Entry 5VQV (X-ray diffraction, 2.58 A resolution); this record covers chains A and B.

[Chain A]
Molecule: Reverse transcriptase/ribonuclease H
Source organism: Human immunodeficiency virus type 1 group M subtype B (isolate BH10)
Notes: EC 2.7.7.49, 2.7.7.7, 3.1.26.13; fragment: p66
UniProt: P03366 (POL_HV1B1); residues 1-555 here correspond to UniProt positions 600-1154 (UniProt number = residue number + 599)
Sequence (557 residues; numbered -1 to 555; the number before each row is that of its first residue; numbers below 1 keep their minus sign (Met-1 is residue -1)):
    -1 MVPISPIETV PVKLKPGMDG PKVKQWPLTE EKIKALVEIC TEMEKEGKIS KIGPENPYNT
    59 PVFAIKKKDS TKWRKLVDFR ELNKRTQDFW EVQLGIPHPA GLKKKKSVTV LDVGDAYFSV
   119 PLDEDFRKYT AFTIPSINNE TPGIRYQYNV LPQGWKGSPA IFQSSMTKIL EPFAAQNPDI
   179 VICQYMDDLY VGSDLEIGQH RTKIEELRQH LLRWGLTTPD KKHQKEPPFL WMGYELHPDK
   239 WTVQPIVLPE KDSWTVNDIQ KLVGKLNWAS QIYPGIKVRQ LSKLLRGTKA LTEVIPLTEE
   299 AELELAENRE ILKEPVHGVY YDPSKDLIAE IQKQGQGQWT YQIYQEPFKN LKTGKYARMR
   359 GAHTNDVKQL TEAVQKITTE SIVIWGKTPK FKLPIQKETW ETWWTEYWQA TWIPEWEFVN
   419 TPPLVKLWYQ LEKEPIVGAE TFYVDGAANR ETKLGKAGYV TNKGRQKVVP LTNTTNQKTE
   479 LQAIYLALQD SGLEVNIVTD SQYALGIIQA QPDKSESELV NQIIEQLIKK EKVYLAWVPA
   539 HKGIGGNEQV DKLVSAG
Unresolved in the structure: 64-70, 553-555
Glycans and other covalent adducts: compound 9J1 linked to Cys181
Construct notes: expression tag (-1 to 0); engineered mutation Ala172 (Lys771 in P03366), Ala173 (Lys772 in P03366), Cys181 (Tyr780 in P03366), Ser280 (Cys879 in P03366)
Small-molecule neighbours: 9J1 (N-(6-cyano-3-{2-[2-(2,4-dioxo-3,4-dihydropyrimidin-1(2H)-yl)ethoxy]phenoxy}-4-methylnaphthalen-1-yl)-N-methylpropanamide): Pro95, Leu100, Lys101, Lys102, Lys103, Val106, Val179, Gln182, Tyr183, Tyr188, Val189, Gly190, Phe227, Leu228, Trp229, Leu234, His235, Pro236, Tyr318
Curated features (UniProtKB/Swiss-Prot):
  - region: Phe227 to His235 (RT 'primer grip')
  - motif: Trp398 to Trp414 (Tryptophan repeat motif)
  - binding site (Mg(2+)): Asp110, Asp185, Asp186, Asp443, Glu478, Asp498, Asp549
  - site: Trp401 (Essential for RT p66/p51 heterodimerization), Trp414 (Essential for RT p66/p51 heterodimerization), Phe440, Tyr441 (Cleavage)
Reported in the primary citation:
  - binding site for 9J1: Lys103, Cys181
  - conformationally variable residues (side-chain flip): Tyr188

[Chain B]
Molecule: p51 RT
Source organism: Human immunodeficiency virus type 1 group M subtype B (isolate BH10)
Notes: fragment: p51
UniProt: P03366 (POL_HV1B1); residues 1-428 here correspond to UniProt positions 600-1027 (UniProt number = residue number + 599)
Sequence (428 residues; row label = number of the first residue in the row):
     1 PISPIETVPV KLKPGMDGPK VKQWPLTEEK IKALVEICTE MEKEGKISKI GPENPYNTPV
    61 FAIKKKDSTK WRKLVDFREL NKRTQDFWEV QLGIPHPAGL KKKKSVTVLD VGDAYFSVPL
   121 DEDFRKYTAF TIPSINNETP GIRYQYNVLP QGWKGSPAIF QSSMTKILEP FKKQNPDIVI
   181 YQYMDDLYVG SDLEIGQHRT KIEELRQHLL RWGLTTPDKK HQKEPPFLWM GYELHPDKWT
   241 VQPIVLPEKD SWTVNDIQKL VGKLNWASQI YPGIKVRQLS KLLRGTKALT EVIPLTEEAE
   301 LELAENREIL KEPVHGVYYD PSKDLIAEIQ KQGQGQWTYQ IYQEPFKNLK TGKYARMRGA
   361 HTNDVKQLTE AVQKITTESI VIWGKTPKFK LPIQKETWET WWTEYWQATW IPEWEFVNTP
   421 PLVKLWYQ
Unresolved in the structure: 1-4, 89-92, 213-231
Construct notes: engineered mutation Ser280 (Cys879 in P03366)
Curated features (UniProtKB/Swiss-Prot):
  - region: Phe227 to His235 (RT 'primer grip')
  - motif: Trp398 to Trp414 (Tryptophan repeat motif)
  - binding site (Mg(2+)): Asp110, Asp185, Asp186
  - site (Essential for RT p66/p51 heterodimerization): Trp401, Trp414

[Interface between chain A and chain B]
Contacting residue pairs (110; chain A residue first):
  Val8(A) - Glu53(B)
  Pro9(A) - Glu53(B)
  Gln85(A) - Glu53(B)  hydrogen bond (side chain-backbone)
  Asp86(A) - Lys20(B)  salt bridge
  Asp86(A) - Pro55(B)
  Phe87(A) - Pro52(B)
  Phe87(A) - Glu53(B)
  Trp88(A) - Pro52(B)  hydrogen bond (backbone-backbone)
  Trp88(A) - Asn54(B)
  Trp88(A) - Pro55(B)
  Trp88(A) - Asn57(B)
  Trp88(A) - Thr131(B)
  Trp88(A) - Pro140(B)  hydrogen bond (side chain-backbone)
  Trp88(A) - Arg143(B)
  Glu89(A) - Pro140(B)
  Val90(A) - Pro140(B)
  Leu92(A) - Pro140(B)
  Gly93(A) - Asn137(B)
  Ile94(A) - Asn137(B)
  Pro95(A) - Asn136(B)
  Pro95(A) - Asn137(B)
  His96(A) - Asn136(B)  hydrogen bond (backbone-side chain)
  Gly99(A) - Asn136(B)
  Ala158(A) - Pro52(B)
  Ile159(A) - Pro52(B)  hydrophobic
  Gln161(A) - Pro140(B)
  Ser162(A) - Pro52(B)
  Gln373(A) - Thr397(B)  hydrogen bond
  Gln373(A) - Thr400(B)
  Gln373(A) - Trp401(B)  hydrogen bond
  Thr376(A) - Trp401(B)
  Ile380(A) - Pro25(B)  hydrophobic
  Ile380(A) - Leu26(B)
  Ile380(A) - Thr27(B)
  Val381(A) - Pro25(B)  hydrophobic
  Val381(A) - Ile135(B)
  Val381(A) - Asn136(B)  hydrogen bond (backbone-backbone)
  Ile382(A) - Ile135(B)
  Ile382(A) - Asn136(B)
  Trp383(A) - Ile135(B)
  Gly384(A) - Thr27(B)
  Gly384(A) - Glu28(B)  hydrogen bond (backbone-backbone)
  Gly384(A) - Ile135(B)
  Trp402(A) - Lys331(B)  hydrogen bond (backbone-side chain)
  Trp402(A) - His361(B)
  Trp402(A) - Asp364(B)
  Tyr405(A) - Lys331(B)  hydrogen bond (backbone-side chain)
  Trp406(A) - Lys331(B)
  Trp406(A) - Pro392(B)  hydrophobic
  Trp406(A) - Val417(B)
  Trp406(A) - Asn418(B)
  Trp406(A) - Thr419(B)
  Trp406(A) - Pro420(B)
  Trp406(A) - Pro421(B)
  Gln407(A) - Lys331(B)  hydrogen bond (backbone-side chain)
  Gln407(A) - Pro392(B)
  Gln407(A) - Ile393(B)
  Gln407(A) - Gln394(B)  hydrogen bond
  Gln407(A) - Val417(B)  hydrogen bond (side chain-backbone)
  Gln407(A) - Asn418(B)
  Ala408(A) - Trp337(B)  hydrophobic
  Ala408(A) - Asp364(B)
  Ala408(A) - Pro392(B)  hydrogen bond (backbone-backbone)
  Ala408(A) - Ile393(B)
  Thr409(A) - Asp364(B)
  Trp410(A) - Thr362(B)
  Trp410(A) - Asn363(B)
  Trp410(A) - Val365(B)  hydrophobic
  Trp410(A) - Trp401(B)
  Trp410(A) - Tyr405(B)
  Pro412(A) - Trp401(B)  hydrophobic
  Pro433(A) - Asn255(B)
  Pro433(A) - Leu289(B)  hydrophobic
  Pro433(A) - Thr290(B)
  Ile434(A) - Thr290(B)
  Val435(A) - Thr290(B)
  Thr439(A) - Lys287(B)
  Thr439(A) - Ala288(B)
  Thr439(A) - Leu289(B)  hydrogen bond (side chain-backbone)
  Tyr441(A) - Val254(B)
  Tyr441(A) - Gln258(B)
  Tyr441(A) - Thr286(B)
  Tyr441(A) - Lys287(B)  hydrogen bond (side chain-backbone)
  Val458(A) - Thr286(B)
  Thr459(A) - Thr286(B)  hydrogen bond (backbone-side chain)
  Asn460(A) - Thr286(B)
  Asn460(A) - Lys287(B)
  Asn460(A) - Ala288(B)
  Asn494(A) - Leu289(B)
  Val496(A) - Leu289(B)  hydrophobic
  Leu503(A) - Leu422(B)  hydrophobic
  Gly504(A) - Pro420(B)
  Gln507(A) - Pro420(B)
  Tyr532(A) - Asn255(B)  hydrogen bond
  Tyr532(A) - Leu289(B)  hydrophobic
  Trp535(A) - Leu422(B)  hydrophobic
  Trp535(A) - Trp426(B)  hydrophobic
  Val536(A) - Gln258(B)
  Pro537(A) - Gly262(B)
  Pro537(A) - Asn265(B)
  Lys540(A) - Asn265(B)
  Lys540(A) - Val276(B)
  Lys540(A) - Ser280(B)  hydrogen bond (backbone-side chain)
  Gly541(A) - Ser280(B)
  Ile542(A) - Leu283(B)  hydrophobic
  Gly543(A) - Leu283(B)  hydrogen bond (backbone-backbone)
  Gly543(A) - Arg284(B)
  Gly543(A) - Gly285(B)
  Gly544(A) - Gly285(B)
  Gly544(A) - Thr286(B)
Also at the interface, not in a pair above, chain A (66 interface residues in all): Gln91, Leu100, Glu169, Cys181, Met357, Thr369, Thr377, Thr386, Gln500, Ala508, Ala534
Also at the interface, not in a pair above, chain B (58 interface residues in all): Lys49, Tyr56, Glu138, Val261, Leu368, Glu396

[In short]
Chain A and chain B form an interface of 66 and 58 residues respectively, with 20 hydrogen bonds and 1 salt
bridge. Polar contacts include Asp86(A)-Lys20(B), Gln85(A)-Glu53(B) and Trp88(A)-Pro140(B). Covalently linked
compound 9J1: at Cys181(A). The paper reports a binding site for 9J1 at Lys103(A) and Cys181(A);
conformational variability at Tyr188(A).
Here chain A is Reverse transcriptase/ribonuclease H and chain B is p51 RT, both from Human immunodeficiency
virus type 1 group M subtype B (isolate BH10). Entry 5VQV (Crystal Structure of HIV-1 Reverse Transcriptase
(Y181C) Variant in Complex with
N-(6-cyano-3-(2-(2-(2,4-dioxo-3,4-dihydropyrimidin-1(2H)-yl)ethoxy)phenoxy)-4-methylnaphthalen-1-yl)-N-methylacrylamide
(JLJ684), a Non-nucleoside Inhibitor) was determined by X-ray diffraction (same publication as 5VQQ, 5VQR,
5VQS, 5VQT, 5VQU, 5VQW and 3 further entries).
